Entry 1RUE (X-ray diffraction, 2.90 A resolution); this record covers chains 1 and 2 of the 4 polymer chains in the assembly.

# Chain 1
Name: Rhinovirus 14
Source organism: Human rhinovirus 14
UniProtKB: P03303 (POLG_HRV14); residues 1-289 here correspond to UniProt positions 567-855 (UniProt number = residue number + 566)
Sequence (289 residues; numbered 1 to 289; the number before each row is that of its first residue):
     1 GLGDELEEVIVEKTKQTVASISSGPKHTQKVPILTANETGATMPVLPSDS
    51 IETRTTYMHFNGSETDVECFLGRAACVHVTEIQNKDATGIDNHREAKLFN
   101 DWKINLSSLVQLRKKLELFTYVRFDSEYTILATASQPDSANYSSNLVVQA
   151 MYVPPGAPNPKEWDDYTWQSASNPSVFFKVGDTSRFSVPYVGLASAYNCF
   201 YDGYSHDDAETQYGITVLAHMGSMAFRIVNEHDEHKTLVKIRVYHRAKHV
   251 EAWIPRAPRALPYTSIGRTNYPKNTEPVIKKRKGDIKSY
Not modelled in the structure: 1-16
Sequence notes: engineered mutation Ala219 (Asn786 in P03303)
Residues lining bound ligands: win vi (W35; 5-(5-(4-(4,5-dihydro-2-oxazoly)phenoxy)pentyl)-3-methyl isoxazole): Ile104, Leu106, Ser126, Tyr128, Ala150, Tyr152, Pro174, Ser175, Val176, Phe186, Val188, Val191, Tyr197, Met221, Met224

# Chain 2
Name: Rhinovirus 14
Source organism: Human rhinovirus 14
Notes: engineered mutation(s): N(1)219A
UniProtKB: P03303 (POLG_HRV14); residues 1-262 here correspond to UniProt positions 69-330 (UniProt number = residue number + 68)
Sequence (262 residues; row label = number of the first residue in the row):
     1 SPNVEACGYSDRVQQITLGNSTITTQEAANAVVCYAEWPEYLPDVDASDV
    51 NKTSKPDTSVCRFYTLDSKTWTTGSKGWCWKLPDALKDMGVFGQNMFFHS
   101 LGRSGYTVHVQCNATKFHSGCLLVVVIPEHQLASHEGGNVSVKYTFTHPG
   151 ERGIDLSSANEVGGPVKDVLYNMNGTLLGNLLIFPHQFINLRTNNTATIV
   201 IPYINSVPIDSMTRHNNVSLMVIPIAPLTVPTGATPSLPITVTIAPMCTE
   251 FSGIRSKSIVPQ
Not modelled in the structure: 1-7
Sequence notes: conflict Leu170 (Ile239 in P03303)

# Chain 1 / chain 2 interface
Contacting residue pairs (106):
  Asn37(1) - Phe188(2)
  Glu38(1) - Gln187(2)
  Glu38(1) - Phe188(2)  hydrogen bond (backbone-backbone)
  Glu38(1) - Asn190(2)
  Glu38(1) - Thr193(2)  hydrogen bond
  Glu38(1) - Asn194(2)
  Thr39(1) - Ala29(2)
  Thr39(1) - Val32(2)
  Thr39(1) - Gln187(2)
  Gly40(1) - His186(2)
  Thr120(1) - Glu129(2)
  Tyr121(1) - Glu129(2)  hydrogen bond
  Tyr121(1) - Ile204(2)
  Tyr121(1) - Asn205(2)
  Tyr121(1) - Ser206(2)
  Ala194(1) - Ser206(2)
  Ala194(1) - Val207(2)  hydrophobic
  Ser195(1) - Ser206(2)  hydrogen bond (backbone-backbone)
  Asn198(1) - Glu129(2)
  Asn198(1) - Ser206(2)  hydrogen bond
  Phe200(1) - Glu129(2)
  Phe200(1) - Gln131(2)
  Tyr201(1) - Glu129(2)
  Tyr201(1) - Gln131(2)
  Tyr201(1) - Arg214(2)
  Tyr201(1) - His215(2)
  Asp202(1) - Lys81(2)  salt bridge
  Asp202(1) - Glu129(2)  hydrogen bond (backbone-side chain)
  Asp202(1) - His130(2)
  Asp202(1) - Gln131(2)
  Asp202(1) - His215(2)
  Asp202(1) - Asn216(2)  hydrogen bond (backbone-backbone)
  Gly203(1) - Arg214(2)
  Gly203(1) - His215(2)
  Tyr204(1) - Val142(2)  hydrogen bond (side chain-backbone)
  Tyr204(1) - Lys143(2)
  Tyr204(1) - Tyr144(2)  hydrogen bond (side chain-backbone)
  Tyr204(1) - Thr147(2)  hydrogen bond
  Tyr204(1) - His148(2)
  Tyr204(1) - Arg214(2)  hydrogen bond (backbone-backbone)
  Ser205(1) - Arg214(2)  hydrogen bond (backbone-side chain)
  His206(1) - Arg214(2)
  Asp207(1) - Tyr144(2)  hydrogen bond
  Asp207(1) - Thr213(2)  hydrogen bond
  Asp207(1) - Arg214(2)  hydrogen bond (side chain-backbone)
  Asp207(1) - Val260(2)
  Asp207(1) - Pro261(2)
  Asp208(1) - Tyr144(2)
  Asp208(1) - Pro261(2)
  Ala209(1) - Pro261(2)
  Glu210(1) - Lys143(2)  salt bridge
  Gln212(1) - Ser141(2)
  Tyr213(1) - His130(2)
  Tyr213(1) - Gln131(2)
  Tyr213(1) - Leu132(2)  hydrogen bond (side chain-backbone)
  Tyr213(1) - Ser141(2)
  Tyr213(1) - Val142(2)
  Tyr213(1) - Thr147(2)
  Gly214(1) - Gln131(2)
  Ile215(1) - Gln131(2)
  Ile254(1) - Tyr35(2)
  Ile254(1) - Pro128(2)  hydrophobic
  Ile254(1) - Ile204(2)  hydrophobic
  Pro255(1) - Ile183(2)  hydrophobic
  Pro255(1) - Phe184(2)
  Arg256(1) - Pro128(2)  hydrogen bond (side chain-backbone)
  Arg256(1) - Glu129(2)  hydrogen bond (side chain-backbone)
  Arg256(1) - Ile183(2)
  Arg256(1) - Phe184(2)
  Ala257(1) - Thr176(2)
  Ala257(1) - Asn180(2)
  Ala257(1) - Ile183(2)
  Pro258(1) - Thr176(2)
  Pro258(1) - Asn180(2)
  Arg259(1) - Asn174(2)  hydrogen bond (side chain-backbone)
  Arg259(1) - Gly175(2)
  Arg259(1) - Thr176(2)
  Ala260(1) - Gly175(2)  hydrogen bond (backbone-backbone)
  Ala260(1) - Leu177(2)  hydrophobic
  Leu261(1) - Tyr171(2)  hydrophobic
  Leu261(1) - Gly175(2)  hydrogen bond (backbone-backbone)
  Thr264(1) - Gly138(2)  hydrogen bond (side chain-backbone)
  Ser265(1) - Gly138(2)
  Ser265(1) - Asn139(2)
  Gly267(1) - Gln131(2)
  Arg268(1) - Gln131(2)
  Arg268(1) - Asn139(2)
  Thr269(1) - Gln131(2)  hydrogen bond (side chain-backbone)
  Thr269(1) - Leu132(2)  hydrogen bond (side chain-backbone)
  Thr269(1) - Ala133(2)  hydrogen bond (side chain-backbone)
  Thr269(1) - Asn174(2)
  Asn270(1) - Ala133(2)
  Asn270(1) - Ser134(2)  hydrogen bond (side chain-backbone)
  Asn270(1) - Gly137(2)  hydrogen bond (side chain-backbone)
  Asn270(1) - Gly138(2)  hydrogen bond (side chain-backbone)
  Asn270(1) - Asn139(2)
  Asn270(1) - Val140(2)  hydrogen bond (side chain-backbone)
  Tyr271(1) - Gly137(2)
  Tyr271(1) - Val166(2)
  Tyr271(1) - Asp168(2)  hydrogen bond
  Tyr271(1) - Tyr171(2)
  Tyr271(1) - Gly175(2)
  Lys273(1) - His135(2)
  Lys273(1) - Glu136(2)
  Val278(1) - Tyr171(2)
  Ile279(1) - Leu170(2)  hydrophobic
Also at the interface, not in a pair above, chain 1 (45 interface residues in all): Ala196, Thr211, Thr275
Also at the interface, not in a pair above, chain 2 (54 interface residues in all): Asn30, Ile127, Met173, Ile259

# Overview
The interface between chain 1 and chain 2 involves 45 residues on one side and 54 on the other, with 30
hydrogen bonds and 2 salt bridges. Polar pairs include Asp202(1)-Lys81(2), Glu210(1)-Lys143(2) and
Glu38(1)-Thr193(2). Chain 1 binds win vi.
Chain 1 is Rhinovirus 14 and chain 2 is Rhinovirus 14, both from Human rhinovirus 14; the structure,
Rhinovirus 14 site directed mutant N1219A complexed with antiviral compound win 52035, was determined by X-ray
diffraction, deposited together with 1RUC, 1RUD, 1RUF, 1RUG, 1RUH, 1RUI and 1RUJ.
